6G98 - chains A and B; structure by X-ray diffraction, 2.47 A resolution.

# Chain A (and B)
Name: Carbonic anhydrase 9
Source organism: Homo sapiens
Notes: EC 4.2.1.1; chain B of this document is another copy of the same molecule, construct and numbering; everything in this record applies to it too
UniProt: Q16790 (CAH9_HUMAN); the construct lacks a stretch of the UniProt sequence and is renumbered around it, so the offset changes along the chain: 2-50 = UniProt 135-183; 51-54 = UniProt 185-188; 55-72 = UniProt 191-208; 76-82 = UniProt 209-215; 6 more segments
Sequence (257 residues; row label = number of the first residue in the row; note: 9 numbers in that range are skipped by the numbering (no residue carries them; nothing is unmodelled there); a row labelled like 54A-54B holds insertion residues (54A, then the next letters in order)):
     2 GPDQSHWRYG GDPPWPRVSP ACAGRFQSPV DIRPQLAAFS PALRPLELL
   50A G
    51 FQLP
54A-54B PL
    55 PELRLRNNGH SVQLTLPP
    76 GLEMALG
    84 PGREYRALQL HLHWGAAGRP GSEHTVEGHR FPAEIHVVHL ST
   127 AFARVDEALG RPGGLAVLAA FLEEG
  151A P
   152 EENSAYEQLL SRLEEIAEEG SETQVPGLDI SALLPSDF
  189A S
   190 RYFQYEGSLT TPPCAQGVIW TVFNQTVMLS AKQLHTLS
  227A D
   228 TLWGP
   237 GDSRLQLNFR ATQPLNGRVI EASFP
Disordered / not traced: 2-17 (chain B: 2-15)
Disulfides: Cys-23/Cys-203
Construct notes: conflict Pro-3 (Asp136 in Q16790); engineered mutation Ser-41 (Cys174 in Q16790)
Bound ions: Zn2+: His-94, His-96, His-119 (together with sulfonamide)
Ligand contacts: sulfonamide (ER5; 4-[2-[3-(cyclododecylamino)-2,5,6-tris(fluoranyl)-4-sulfamoyl-phenyl]sulfanylethyl]benzoic acid): Arg-60, Asn-62, His-64, Ser-65, Gln-67, Leu-91, Gln-92, His-94, His-96, Glu-106, His-119, Val-121, Val-131, Leu-135, Leu-198, Thr-199, Thr-200, Pro-201, Pro-202, Trp-209
UniProt features mapped onto this chain:
  - active site: His-64 (Proton donor/acceptor)
  - binding site (Zn(2+)): His-94, His-96, His-119
  - binding site (substrate): Thr-199, Thr-200
  - glycosylation: Asn-213 (N-linked (GlcNAc...) asparagine)
Reported in the primary citation:
  - conformationally variable residues (side-chain flip): Gln-67, Gln-92
  - binding site for sulfonamide: Gln-92

# How chain A and chain B interact
Contacting residue pairs (35):
  Phe-27(A) with Pro-84(B), hydrophobic; Gly-85(B)
  Ala-39(A) with Pro-42(B), hydrophobic; Ala-43(B)
  Phe-40(A) with Phe-40(B); Pro-42(B)
  Ser-41(A) with Ser-41(B); Glu-257(B), hydrogen bond
  Pro-42(A) with Ala-39(B), hydrophobic; Phe-40(B)
  Ala-43(A) with Ala-39(B); Glu-257(B)
  Pro-84(A) with Phe-27(B), hydrophobic; Asn-252(B); Gly-253(B); Arg-254(B)
  Gly-85(A) with Phe-27(B); Glu-195(B)
  Glu-87(A) with Arg-26(B), salt bridge
  Ala-127(A) with Gly-136(B); Arg-137(B), hydrogen bond (backbone-side chain); Pro-138(B)
  Phe-128(A) with Arg-137(B)
  Glu-133(A) with Arg-137(B), salt bridge
  Gly-136(A) with Ala-127(B)
  Arg-137(A) with Ala-127(B), hydrogen bond (side chain-backbone); Phe-128(B); Glu-133(B), salt bridge
  Pro-138(A) with Ala-127(B); Pro-138(B)
  Glu-195(A) with Arg-86(B)
  Gly-253(A) with Pro-84(B)
  Val-255(A) with Ala-43(B), hydrophobic
  Glu-257(A) with Ser-41(B), hydrogen bond; Ala-43(B)
Interface residues without a listed pair, chain A (22 interface residues in all): Ser-124, Gly-139, Arg-254
Interface residues without a listed pair, chain B (24 interface residues in all): Ser-124, Gly-139, Val-255

# In short
22 residues of chain A face 24 of chain B across their interface; the contacts include 4 hydrogen bonds and 3
salt bridges. Polar contacts include Glu-87(A)/Arg-26(B), Glu-133(A)/Arg-137(B) and Ser-41(A)/Glu-257(B).
Ligands of chain A: sulfonamide. The paper reports a binding site for sulfonamide at Gln-92(A); conformational
variability at Gln-67(A) and Gln-92(A).
Both chains are Carbonic anhydrase 9 (Homo sapiens). Entry 6G98 (Three dimensional structure of human carbonic
anhydrase IX in complex with sulfonamide) was determined by X-ray diffraction (same publication as 6FE0, 6FE1,
6FE2 and 6G9U).
